Entry 9B7T (electron microscopy, 3.56 A resolution); this record covers chains H and L of the 8 polymer chains in the assembly.

[Chain H]
Molecule: Fab3-3 heavy chain
From: Homo sapiens
Chain sequence (123 residues; row label = number of the first residue in the row):
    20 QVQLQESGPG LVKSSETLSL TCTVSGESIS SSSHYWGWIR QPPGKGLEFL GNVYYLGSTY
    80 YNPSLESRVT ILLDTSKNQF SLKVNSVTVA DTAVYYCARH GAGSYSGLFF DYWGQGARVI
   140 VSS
Disulfide bonds: Cys41-Cys116

[Chain L]
Molecule: Fab3-3 light chain
From: Homo sapiens
Chain sequence (105 residues; each row starts with the number of its first residue):
    23 DIQMTQSPSF VSASVGDRVN ITCRASQGIN SWLAWYQQKP GKAPKLLIYS ASSLQSGVPS
    83 RFSGSGSGTD FTLTISTLQP EDFATYYCQQ ANSFPYTFGQ GTKVD
Disulfide bonds: Cys45-Cys110

[Interface between chain H and chain L]
Contacting residue pairs - 35 pairs, chain H then chain L:
  Ile58(H) - Phe120(L)  hydrophobic
  Gln60(H) - Gln60(L)  hydrogen bond
  Gly65(H) - Gln122(L)
  Leu66(H) - Pro66(L)  hydrophobic
  Leu66(H) - Tyr109(L)  hydrophobic
  Leu66(H) - Phe120(L)  hydrophobic
  Phe68(H) - Tyr118(L)
  Tyr79(H) - Phe116(L)
  Tyr79(H) - Pro117(L)
  Asn81(H) - Pro117(L)
  Pro82(H) - Pro117(L)
  Tyr115(H) - Gln60(L)
  Tyr115(H) - Lys64(L)
  Tyr115(H) - Ala65(L)  hydrophobic
  Tyr115(H) - Pro66(L)
  His119(H) - Tyr118(L)
  Tyr124(H) - Gln77(L)  hydrogen bond
  Gly126(H) - Tyr118(L)  hydrogen bond (backbone-side chain)
  Leu127(H) - Trp54(L)  hydrophobic
  Leu127(H) - Gln111(L)  hydrogen bond (backbone-side chain)
  Leu127(H) - Ala113(L)  hydrophobic
  Phe128(H) - Trp54(L)  hydrophobic
  Phe128(H) - Leu55(L)
  Phe128(H) - Ala56(L)  hydrophobic
  Phe128(H) - Tyr58(L)
  Phe128(H) - Tyr71(L)  hydrophobic
  Phe128(H) - Ser72(L)
  Phe128(H) - Ala113(L)  hydrophobic
  Phe129(H) - Tyr58(L)  hydrogen bond (backbone-side chain)
  Phe129(H) - Leu68(L)
  Phe129(H) - Gln111(L)
  Phe129(H) - Phe120(L)  hydrophobic
  Trp132(H) - Tyr58(L)  hydrophobic
  Trp132(H) - Pro66(L)
  Gly133(H) - Ala65(L)
Interface residues without a listed pair, chain H (20 interface residues in all): Lys64, Asp130, Gln134
Interface residues without a listed pair, chain L (22 interface residues in all): Gly63, Lys67

[In short]
The interface between chain H and chain L involves 20 residues on one side and 22 on the other; the contacts
include 5 hydrogen bonds. Among the polar pairs are Gln60(H)-Gln60(L), Tyr124(H)-Gln77(L) and
Gly126(H)-Tyr118(L).
Here chain H is Fab3-3 heavy chain and chain L is Fab3-3 light chain, both from Homo sapiens. Entry 9B7T
(Fab3-3 in complex with the capsid of Adeno-associated virus type 9) was determined by electron microscopy,
deposited together with 9B6N, 9B6O, 9B6Q, 9B6R, 9B6S, 9B6T and 9 further entries.
